PDB entry 3ZZX | X-ray diffraction, 1.88 A resolution | chains A and B

== Chain A (and B) ==
Name: Thioredoxin
Source organism: Litopenaeus vannamei
Notes: EC 1.8.1.9; chain B of this document is another copy of the same molecule, construct and numbering; everything in this record applies to it too
UniProtKB: B1PWB9 (B1PWB9_LITVA); residues 1-105 here = UniProt positions 1-105
Chain sequence (105 residues; row label = number of the first residue in the row):
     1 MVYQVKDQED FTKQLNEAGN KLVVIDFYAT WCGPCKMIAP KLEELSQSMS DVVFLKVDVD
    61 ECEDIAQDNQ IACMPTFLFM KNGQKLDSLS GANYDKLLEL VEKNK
Disulfides: C32-C35
Differences from the reference sequence: conflict F11 (Ser in B1PWB9)

== Chain A / chain B interface ==
Disulfides between the chains: C73(A)-C73(B)
Residue-residue contacts (31; chain A residue first):
  T30(A) with E63(B), hydrogen bond; Q67(B)
  W31(A) with V59(B), hydrophobic; E63(B); A66(B), hydrophobic; Q67(B); I71(B)
  C32(A) with Q70(B)
  G33(A) with Q70(B), hydrogen bond (backbone-side chain)
  P34(A) with Q70(B)
  K36(A) with Q67(B)
  V59(A) with W31(B), hydrophobic
  D60(A) with D60(B); E63(B)
  E63(A) with T30(B); W31(B); D60(B)
  A66(A) with W31(B), hydrophobic
  Q67(A) with T30(B); W31(B); K36(B)
  I71(A) with W31(B); C32(B)
  A72(A) with C32(B), hydrophobic; C73(B); M74(B), hydrogen bond (backbone-backbone)
  C73(A) with A72(B); C73(B), disulfide
  M74(A) with W31(B), hydrophobic; A72(B), hydrogen bond (backbone-backbone); M74(B), hydrophobic
Interface residues without a listed pair, chain A (16 interface residues in all): S90

== Summary ==
16 residues of chain A face 14 of chain B across their interface; the contacts include 1 disulfide bond and 4
hydrogen bonds. Polar contacts include T30(A)-E63(B), G33(A)-Q70(B) and A72(A)-M74(B).
Both chains are Thioredoxin (Litopenaeus vannamei). Entry 3ZZX (Crystallographic structure of thioredoxin from
Litopenaeus vannamei) was determined by X-ray diffraction, deposited together with 4AJ6 and 4AJ8.
